8HEV - chains B and K of the 24 polymer chains in the assembly; structure by electron microscopy, 4.20 A resolution (low resolution: residue-level contacts below are approximate; hydrogen-bond / salt-bridge calls are withheld).

[Chain B (and K)]
Protein: Portal protein
Organism: Human betaherpesvirus 5
Notes: chain K of this document is another copy of the same molecule, construct and numbering; everything in this record applies to it too
UniProt: Q6RXD3 (Q6RXD3_HCMV); numbering as in UniProt (aligned over 1-697)
Amino-acid sequence (697 residues; numbered 1 to 697; the number before each row is that of its first residue):
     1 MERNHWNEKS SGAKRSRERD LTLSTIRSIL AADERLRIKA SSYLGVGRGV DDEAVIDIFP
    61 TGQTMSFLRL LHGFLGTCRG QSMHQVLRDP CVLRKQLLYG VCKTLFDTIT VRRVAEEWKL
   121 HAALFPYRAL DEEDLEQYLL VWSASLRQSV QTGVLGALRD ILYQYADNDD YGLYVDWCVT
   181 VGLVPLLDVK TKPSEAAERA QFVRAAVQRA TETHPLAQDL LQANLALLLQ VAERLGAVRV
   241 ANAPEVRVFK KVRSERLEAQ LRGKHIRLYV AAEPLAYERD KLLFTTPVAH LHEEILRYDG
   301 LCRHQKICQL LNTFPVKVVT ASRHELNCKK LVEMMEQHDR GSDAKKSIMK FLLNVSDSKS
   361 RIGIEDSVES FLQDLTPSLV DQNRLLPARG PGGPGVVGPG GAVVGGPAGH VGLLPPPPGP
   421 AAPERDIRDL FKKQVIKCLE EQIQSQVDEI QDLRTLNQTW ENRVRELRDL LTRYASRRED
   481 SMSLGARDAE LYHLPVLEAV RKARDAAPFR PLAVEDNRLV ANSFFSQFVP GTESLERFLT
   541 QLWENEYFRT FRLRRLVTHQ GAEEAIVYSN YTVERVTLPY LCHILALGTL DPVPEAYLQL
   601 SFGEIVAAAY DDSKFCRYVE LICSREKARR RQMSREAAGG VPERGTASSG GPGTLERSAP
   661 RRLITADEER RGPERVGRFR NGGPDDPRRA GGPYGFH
Not modelled in the structure: 1-51, 321-487, 636-697

[Chain B / chain K interface]
Pairs across the interface - 121 pairs, chain B then chain K:
  F59(B) with Y277(K)
  L68(B) with L283(K)
  R69(B) with R279(K); L283(K)
  H72(B) with L283(K); T285(K); A289(K); H290(K)
  G73(B) with A289(K); H290(K)
  F74(B) with E293(K)
  L75(B) with E293(K)
  T77(B) with E293(K); E294(K)
  C78(B) with L542(K)
  R79(B) with Q541(K); N545(K)
  S82(B) with N545(K); E546(K); R549(K)
  M83(B) with R549(K)
  Q85(B) with P287(K); H290(K); E546(K); T550(K)
  V86(B) with R549(K)
  R88(B) with T285(K)
  D89(B) with R552(K); Y571(K)
  P90(B) with R575(K)
  C91(B) with Y571(K)
  L130(B) with A628(K)
  E133(B) with K627(K); R631(K)
  Q137(B) with L621(K)
  Y138(B) with L621(K)
  V141(B) with Y618(K); L621(K)
  A144(B) with R617(K)
  Q148(B) with K614(K)
  R159(B) with P592(K)
  Y163(B) with E574(K); L578(K); C582(K); L587(K)
  N168(B) with E273(K)
  D169(B) with A271(K); E273(K)
  W177(B) with Y277(K)
  N242(B) with P274(K); L275(K); A276(K); Y277(K)
  A243(B) with E255(K); A276(K); Y277(K)
  P244(B) with E255(K); A276(K); Y277(K)
  E245(B) with E278(K)
  V246(B) with Y277(K)
  Y298(B) with R297(K)
  C302(B) with R297(K)
  Q305(B) with R297(K)
  K306(B) with G300(K)
  Q309(B) with H304(K); P530(K)
  L310(B) with H304(K)
  N312(B) with S526(K); F528(K)
  T313(B) with H304(K); C308(K); L311(K)
  F314(B) with L311(K); S526(K)
  P315(B) with L311(K); F525(K); S526(K)
  V316(B) with F524(K); F525(K)
  K317(B) with S523(K); F524(K); S526(K)
  V318(B) with A521(K); S523(K)
  V319(B) with A521(K); N522(K)
  T320(B) with D516(K); L519(K)
  D488(B) with R303(K)
  A489(B) with R303(K)
  L491(B) with K306(K)
  Y492(B) with C302(K); R303(K)
  L497(B) with A506(K)
  V500(B) with A506(K)
  A503(B) with I307(K); L310(K); L311(K)
  R504(B) with R510(K); P511(K)
  A506(B) with I307(K)
  A507(B) with L311(K)
  F509(B) with L512(K)
  P511(B) with V514(K)
  A521(B) with N522(K)
  S523(B) with F524(K)
  F524(B) with F524(K)
  F525(B) with F524(K); F525(K); S526(K)
  Q527(B) with F528(K)
  T532(B) with R297(K)
  E536(B) with F538(K)
  E563(B) with R549(K)
  E564(B) with R555(K)
  A565(B) with R552(K)
  I566(B) with R552(K)
  V567(B) with R552(K)
  S601(B) with N570(K)
  F602(B) with E574(K)
Interface residues without a listed pair, chain B (89 interface residues in all): M65, R94, K95, D134, D160, D167, A241, R303, V496, A499, E533, Q599, L600
Interface residues without a listed pair, chain K (83 interface residues in all): Y269, A272, F284, T286, L301, K317, V319, D488, D505, A513, V520, S534, F548, P579, G588, L590, S624, R625

[Overview]
The interface between chain B and chain K involves 89 residues on one side and 83 on the other.
Chain B and chain K are both Portal protein (Human betaherpesvirus 5); the structure, C12 portal in HCMV
B-capsid, was determined by electron microscopy (same publication as 8HEY and 8HEU).
